Entry 5OL0 (X-ray diffraction, 1.99 A resolution); this record covers chains A and C.

Chain A:
Protein: Putative silent information regulator 2
Source organism: Leishmania infantum
Notes: EC 2.4.2.31
UniProt: Q8I6E4 (Q8I6E4_LEIIN); residue numbers follow UniProt; this construct covers 1-252, 304-373
Sequence (324 residues; row label = number of the first residue in the row; note: 51 numbers in that range are skipped by the numbering (no residue carries them; nothing is unmodelled there); numbers below 1 keep their minus sign (Gly-1 is residue -1)):
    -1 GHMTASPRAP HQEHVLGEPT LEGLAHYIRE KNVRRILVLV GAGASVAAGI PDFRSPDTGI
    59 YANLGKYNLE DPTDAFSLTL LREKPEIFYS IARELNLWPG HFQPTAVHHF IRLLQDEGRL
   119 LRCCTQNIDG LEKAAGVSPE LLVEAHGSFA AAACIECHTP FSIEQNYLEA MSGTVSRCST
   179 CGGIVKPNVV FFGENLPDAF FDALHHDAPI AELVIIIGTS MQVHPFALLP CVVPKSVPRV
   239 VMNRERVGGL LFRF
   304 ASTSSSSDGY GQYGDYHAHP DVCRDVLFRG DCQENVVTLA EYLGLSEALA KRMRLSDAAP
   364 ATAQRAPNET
Unresolved in the structure: -1 to 6, 304-323, 361-373
Construct notes: expression tag (-1 to 0)
Metal / ion sites: Zn2+: Cys152, Cys155, Cys176, Cys179
Reported in the primary citation:
  - Zn2+ coordination: Cys152
  - conformationally variable residues (order/disorder transition): Pro49 to Gly63, Ala304 to Pro323
  - specificity-determining residues: Asn94, Leu95, Trp96, Gly128, Ile161, Ala168 (by similarity / conservation)

Chain C:
Protein: Cellular tumor antigen p53
UniProt: P04637 (P53_HUMAN); numbering as in UniProt (aligned over 372-389)
Sequence (18 residues; row label = number of the first residue in the row):
   372 KKGQSTSRHK KLMFKTEG
Unresolved in the structure: 372-378, 387-389
Modified positions: Lys382 (N(6)-acetyllysine; ALY)
UniProt features mapped onto this chain:
  - modified residue: Lys372 (N6-methyllysine), Lys373 (N6,N6-dimethyllysine), Lys381 (N6-acetyllysine), Lys382 (N6,N6-dimethyllysine)
  - cross-link: Lys386 (Glycyl lysine isopeptide (Lys-Gly) (interchain with G-Cter in SUMO))
  - natural variant: Ser376 (S376A: In a sporadic cancer; S376T: In a sporadic cancer), Arg379 (R379H: In sporadic cancers), Phe385 (F385L: In a sporadic cancer), Gly389 (G389W: In a sporadic cancer)
  - mutagenesis: Lys372 (K372R: Induces a decrease in protein stabilization), Lys373 (K373R: Abolishes dimethylation by EHMT1 and EHMT2), Lys381 (K381Q: Mimics acetylation, leading to increased stability; K381R: Decreased acetylation), Lys382 (K382A: Abolishes acetylation by CREBBP; K382R: Abolishes monomethylation by KMT5A), Leu383 (L383A: Abolishes S-315 phosphorylation by CDK2/cyclin A), Phe385 (F385A: Reduced SUMO1 conjugation), Lys386 (K386A: Abolishes SUMO1 conjugation, in vitro and in vivo), Thr387 (T387A: No effect SUMO1 conjugation), Glu388 (E388A: Abolishes SUMO1 conjugation)
Reported in the primary citation:
  - post-translational modification sites: Lys382

How chain A and chain C interact:
Residue-residue contacts (27; chain A residue first):
  Glu68(A) - Lys386(C)
  Asp69(A) - Lys386(C)
  Phe74(A) - Lys382(C)
  His144(A) - Lys382(C)
  Val187(A) - Lys382(C)
  Val188(A) - Lys382(C)
  Phe189(A) - Lys382(C)
  Phe190(A) - Lys382(C)
  Phe190(A) - Leu383(C)  hydrophobic
  Gly191(A) - Lys381(C)
  Gly191(A) - Lys382(C)  hydrogen bond (backbone-backbone)
  Glu192(A) - Lys381(C)
  Glu192(A) - Lys382(C)  hydrogen bond (backbone-backbone)
  Asn193(A) - Lys381(C)
  Leu194(A) - Lys382(C)
  Asp196(A) - Arg379(C)  salt bridge
  Phe199(A) - Arg379(C)
  Phe199(A) - His380(C)
  Gln220(A) - Met384(C)
  Val221(A) - Lys382(C)
  Val221(A) - Leu383(C)
  His222(A) - Lys381(C)
  His222(A) - Lys382(C)
  His222(A) - Leu383(C)  hydrogen bond (backbone-backbone)
  His222(A) - Phe385(C)
  Pro223(A) - His380(C)
  Pro223(A) - Lys381(C)
Interface residues without a listed pair, chain A (20 interface residues in all): Thr71, Ile126
The authors on this interface:
  - pairs named by the authors: Phe74(A)-Lys382(C), His144(A)-Lys382(C), Val188(A)-Lys382(C) (hydrophobic contact), Phe189(A)-Lys382(C), Phe190(A)-Lys382(C), Asp196(A)-Arg379(C) (hydrogen bond), Val221(A)-Lys382(C) (hydrophobic contact)
  - interface residues, chain A: Gly191(A)

Summary:
20 residues of chain A face 8 of chain C across their interface, with 3 hydrogen bonds and 1 salt bridge.
Polar pairs include Asp196(A)-Arg379(C), Gly191(A)-Lys382(C) and Glu192(A)-Lys382(C). The authors report
contacts between Phe74(A) and Lys382(C), His144(A) and Lys382(C) and Phe189(A) and Lys382(C) among others;
hydrophobic contacts between Val188(A) and Lys382(C) and Val221(A) and Lys382(C); a hydrogen bond between
Asp196(A) and Arg379(C). From the paper: the interface residue Gly191(A); Zn2+ coordination by Cys152(A).
Chain A is Putative silent information regulator 2 (Leishmania infantum) and chain C is Cellular tumor antigen
p53; the structure, Structure of Leishmania infantum Silent Information Regulator 2 related protein 1
(LiSIR2rp1) in complex with acetylated ..., was determined by X-ray diffraction.
